PDB entry 9HRY | X-ray diffraction, 1.50 A resolution | chains B and C of the 3 polymer chains in the assembly

== Chain B (and C) ==
Protein: Fucose-binding lectin protein
Source organism: Ralstonia solanacearum
Notes: chain C of this document is another copy of the same molecule, construct and numbering; everything in this record applies to it too
UniProtKB: A0A0S4TLR1 (A0A0S4TLR1_RALSL); residues 0-90 here correspond to UniProt positions 1-91 (UniProt number = residue number + 1)
Chain sequence (91 residues; numbered 0 to 90; the number before each row is that of its first residue; numbering starts at 0):
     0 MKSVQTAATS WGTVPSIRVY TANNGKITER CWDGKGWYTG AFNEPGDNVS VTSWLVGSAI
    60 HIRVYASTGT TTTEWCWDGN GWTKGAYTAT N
Sequence notes: engineered mutation K1 (Ser2 in A0A0S4TLR1)
Bound ions: Zn2+ site 1: M0 (together with phosphated-cyclotrixylohydroquinoylene) (shared with 1 residue of chain A); Zn2+ site 2: D46 (together with phosphated-cyclotrixylohydroquinoylene) (shared with M0(C) of chain C)
Ligand contacts:
  - phosphated-cyclotrixylohydroquinoylene (A1IXG): K1, N23, G24, D46
  - beta-D-fructopyranose (BDF), molecule 1: I16, W31, W36
  - beta-D-fructopyranose (BDF), molecule 2: R17, Y19, E28, C30, D32, Y37, G39, A40, F41, I61, W76, W81
  - beta-D-fructopyranose (BDF), molecule 3: R62, E73, C75, D77, G84, A85, Y86
From the paper describing this entry:
  - binding site for phosphated-cyclotrixylohydroquinoylene: M0, K1

== Interface between chain B and chain C ==
Residue-residue contacts (46; chain B residue first):
  D46(B) - M0(C)
  D46(B) - S2(C)  hydrogen bond
  N47(B) - V3(C)
  N47(B) - Q4(C)
  N47(B) - T5(C)  hydrogen bond (side chain-backbone)
  S49(B) - T5(C)  hydrogen bond
  S49(B) - A6(C)
  S49(B) - A7(C)
  V50(B) - A7(C)
  T51(B) - T8(C)
  T51(B) - S9(C)  hydrogen bond
  S52(B) - S9(C)
  W53(B) - S9(C)
  W53(B) - G11(C)
  W53(B) - T12(C)
  W53(B) - P14(C)
  L54(B) - T12(C)
  V55(B) - T12(C)
  Y64(B) - T5(C)
  Y64(B) - A7(C)  hydrophobic
  Y64(B) - I16(C)
  Y64(B) - V18(C)
  Y64(B) - W36(C)
  S66(B) - S2(C)
  S66(B) - V3(C)
  S66(B) - T5(C)
  T67(B) - S2(C)
  G68(B) - M0(C)
  G68(B) - K1(C)  hydrogen bond (backbone-backbone)
  G68(B) - S2(C)  hydrogen bond (backbone-side chain)
  G68(B) - V3(C)  hydrogen bond (backbone-backbone)
  T69(B) - V3(C)
  T69(B) - N22(C)
  T71(B) - V3(C)
  T71(B) - T5(C)
  E73(B) - W36(C)
  A85(B) - W36(C)
  Y86(B) - V18(C)  hydrophobic
  Y86(B) - T20(C)
  Y86(B) - R29(C)
  Y86(B) - W36(C)
  T87(B) - R29(C)  hydrogen bond (backbone-side chain)
  A88(B) - R29(C)  hydrogen bond (backbone-side chain)
  T89(B) - R29(C)
  N90(B) - R29(C)  hydrogen bond
  N90(B) - W36(C)
Interface residues without a listed pair, chain B (23 interface residues in all): R62
Interface residues without a listed pair, chain C (21 interface residues in all): Y37, T38

== Overview ==
23 residues of chain B face 21 of chain C across their interface, with 10 hydrogen bonds. Polar pairs include
D46(B)-S2(C), N47(B)-T5(C) and S49(B)-T5(C). Chain B binds 3 copies of beta-D-fructopyranose and
phosphated-cyclotrixylohydroquinoylene. The paper reports a binding site for
phosphated-cyclotrixylohydroquinoylene at M0(B) and K1(B).
Both chains are Fucose-binding lectin protein (Ralstonia solanacearum). Entry 9HRY (The MK-RSL - pctx complex,
P41212 form) was determined by X-ray diffraction together with 9HRU, 9HRV, 9HRW, 9HRX and 9HRZ from the same
study.
